8YK0 - chains D and G of the 5 polymer chains in the assembly; structure by electron microscopy, 2.40 A resolution.

== Chain D ==
Name: Guanine nucleotide-binding protein G(I)/G(S)/G(T) subunit beta-1
Source organism: Rattus norvegicus
Reference sequence: P54311 (GBB1_RAT); residue numbers follow UniProt; this construct covers 3-340
Sequence (338 residues; each row starts with the number of its first residue):
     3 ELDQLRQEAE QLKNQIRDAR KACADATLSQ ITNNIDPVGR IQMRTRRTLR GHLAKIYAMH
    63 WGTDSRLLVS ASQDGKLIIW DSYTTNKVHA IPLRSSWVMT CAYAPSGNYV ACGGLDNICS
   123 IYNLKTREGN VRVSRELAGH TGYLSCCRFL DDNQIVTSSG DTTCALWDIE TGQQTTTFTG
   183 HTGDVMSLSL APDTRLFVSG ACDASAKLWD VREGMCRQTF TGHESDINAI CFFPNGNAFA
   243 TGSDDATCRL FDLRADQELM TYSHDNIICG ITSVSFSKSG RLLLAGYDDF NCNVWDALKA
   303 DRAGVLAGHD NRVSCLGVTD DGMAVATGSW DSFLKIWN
UniProt features mapped onto this chain:
  - modified residue: His-266 (Phosphohistidine)

== Chain G ==
Name: Guanine nucleotide-binding protein G(I)/G(S)/G(O) subunit gamma-2
Source organism: Bos taurus
Reference sequence: P63212 (GBG2_BOVIN); numbering as in UniProt (aligned over 7-63)
Sequence (57 residues; numbered 7 to 63; the number before each row is that of its first residue):
     7 ASIAQARKLV EQLKMEANID RIKVSKAAAD LMAYCEAHAK EDPLLTPVPA SENPFRE

== Interface between chain D and chain G ==
Contacting residue pairs - 74 pairs, chain D then chain G:
  Leu-14(D) / Val-16(G)  hydrophobic
  Leu-14(D) / Glu-17(G)
  Ile-18(D) / Leu-19(G)  hydrophobic
  Arg-22(D) / Arg-27(G)
  Ala-24(D) / Lys-29(G)  hydrogen bond (backbone-side chain)
  Cys-25(D) / Arg-27(G)
  Cys-25(D) / Lys-29(G)
  Cys-25(D) / Val-30(G)  hydrogen bond (backbone-backbone)
  Ala-26(D) / Val-30(G)  hydrophobic
  Asp-27(D) / Lys-29(G)
  Asp-27(D) / Val-30(G)
  Asp-27(D) / Ser-31(G)  hydrogen bond
  Ala-28(D) / Val-30(G)
  Leu-30(D) / Ala-34(G)  hydrophobic
  Ile-33(D) / Ser-31(G)
  Ile-33(D) / Ala-34(G)  hydrophobic
  Ile-33(D) / Met-38(G)  hydrophobic
  Ile-37(D) / Met-38(G)  hydrophobic
  Val-40(D) / Leu-51(G)  hydrophobic
  Ile-43(D) / Leu-50(G)
  Ile-43(D) / Leu-51(G)
  Met-45(D) / Leu-50(G)  hydrophobic
  Arg-48(D) / Phe-61(G)
  Arg-48(D) / Arg-62(G)
  Arg-49(D) / Pro-60(G)
  Arg-49(D) / Phe-61(G)  hydrogen bond (side chain-backbone)
  Arg-49(D) / Arg-62(G)
  Ser-84(D) / Phe-61(G)
  Tyr-85(D) / Pro-60(G)
  Tyr-85(D) / Phe-61(G)  hydrophobic
  Cys-218(D) / Leu-15(G)
  Arg-219(D) / Leu-19(G)
  Arg-219(D) / Glu-22(G)
  Gln-220(D) / Leu-19(G)
  Gln-220(D) / Glu-22(G)  hydrogen bond
  Thr-221(D) / Leu-19(G)
  Phe-235(D) / Leu-37(G)  hydrophobic
  Phe-235(D) / Tyr-40(G)  hydrophobic
  Phe-235(D) / Cys-41(G)  hydrophobic
  Pro-236(D) / Tyr-40(G)
  Asn-237(D) / Leu-37(G)
  Asn-237(D) / Tyr-40(G)
  Leu-252(D) / Leu-37(G)  hydrophobic
  Asp-254(D) / Ala-33(G)
  Arg-256(D) / Asp-26(G)
  Arg-256(D) / Ile-28(G)
  Ala-257(D) / Arg-27(G)
  Ala-257(D) / Ile-28(G)
  Asp-258(D) / Ala-23(G)
  Asp-258(D) / Arg-27(G)  salt bridge
  Gln-259(D) / Val-30(G)
  Leu-261(D) / Val-30(G)  hydrophobic
  Ser-279(D) / Asp-48(G)  hydrogen bond
  Lys-280(D) / Glu-47(G)
  Lys-280(D) / Asp-48(G)  hydrogen bond (backbone-side chain)
  Ser-281(D) / Tyr-40(G)
  Ser-281(D) / Cys-41(G)
  Ser-281(D) / His-44(G)
  Ser-281(D) / Asp-48(G)  hydrogen bond
  Gly-282(D) / Cys-41(G)
  Arg-283(D) / Glu-42(G)  salt bridge
  Arg-283(D) / Leu-51(G)
  Leu-284(D) / Leu-51(G)  hydrophobic
  Asp-323(D) / Pro-49(G)
  Gly-324(D) / Pro-49(G)
  Gly-324(D) / Leu-50(G)
  Met-325(D) / Pro-49(G)  hydrophobic
  Met-325(D) / Val-54(G)  hydrophobic
  Met-325(D) / Pro-60(G)
  Ala-326(D) / Phe-61(G)  hydrophobic
  Val-327(D) / Leu-50(G)  hydrophobic
  Ile-338(D) / Phe-61(G)  hydrophobic
  Asn-340(D) / Asn-59(G)
  Asn-340(D) / Phe-61(G)
Interface residues without a listed pair, chain D (49 interface residues in all): Asn-36, Trp-63, Leu-286, Leu-300
Interface residues without a listed pair, chain G (33 interface residues in all): Asp-36, Ala-45, Glu-58

== In short ==
Chain D and chain G form an interface of 49 and 33 residues respectively; the contacts include 8 hydrogen
bonds and 2 salt bridges. Polar contacts include Asp-258(D)/Arg-27(G), Arg-283(D)/Glu-42(G) and
Ala-24(D)/Lys-29(G).
Here chain D is Guanine nucleotide-binding protein G(I)/G(S)/G(T) subunit beta-1 (Rattus norvegicus) and chain
G is Guanine nucleotide-binding protein G(I)/G(S)/G(O) subunit gamma-2 (Bos taurus). Entry 8YK0 (Cryo-EM
structure of human GPR156-Gi3 complex) was determined by electron microscopy (same publication as 8YJP).
